PDB entry 8EAT | electron microscopy, 3.10 A resolution | chains c and d of the 15 polymer chains in the assembly

[Chain c]
Name: V-type proton ATPase subunit c''
Source organism: Saccharomyces cerevisiae
UniProt: P23968 (VATO_YEAST); residue numbers follow UniProt; this construct covers 1-213
Sequence (213 residues; each row starts with the number of its first residue):
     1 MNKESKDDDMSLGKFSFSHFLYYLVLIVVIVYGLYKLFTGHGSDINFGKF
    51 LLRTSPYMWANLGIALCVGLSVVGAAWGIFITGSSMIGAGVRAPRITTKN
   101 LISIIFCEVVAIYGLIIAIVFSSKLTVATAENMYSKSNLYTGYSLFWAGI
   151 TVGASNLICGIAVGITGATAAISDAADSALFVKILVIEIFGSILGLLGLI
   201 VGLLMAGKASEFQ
Not modelled in the structure: 1-15
UniProt features mapped onto this chain:
  - site: E108 (Essential for proton translocation)
  - mutagenesis: E108 (E108D: Partial inactivation; E108L/Q/V: Inactivation)

[Chain d]
Name: V-type proton ATPase subunit d
Source organism: Saccharomyces cerevisiae
UniProt: P32366 (VA0D_YEAST); numbering as in UniProt (aligned over 1-345)
Sequence (345 residues; row label = number of the first residue in the row):
     1 MEGVYFNIDNGFIEGVVRGYRNGLLSNNQYINLTQCDTLEDLKLQLSSTD
    51 YGNFLSSVSSESLTTSLIQEYASSKLYHEFNYIRDQSSGSTRKFMDYITY
   101 GYMIDNVALMITGTIHDRDKGEILQRCHPLGWFDTLPTLSVATDLESLYE
   151 TVLVDTPLAPYFKNCFDTAEELDDMNIEIIRNKLYKAYLEDFYNFVTEEI
   201 PEPAKECMQTLLGFEADRRSINIALNSLQSSDIDPDLKSDLLPNIGKLYP
   251 LATFHLAQAQDFEGVRAALANVYEYRGFLETGNLEDHFYQLEMELCRDAF
   301 TQQFAISTVWAWMKSKEQEVRNITWIAECIAQNQRERINNYISVY
Not modelled in the structure: 164-170
UniProt features mapped onto this chain:
  - modified residue: M1 (N-acetylmethionine)

[Chain c / chain d interface]
Pairs across the interface (32; chain c residue first):
  W77(c) with V4(d), hydrogen bond (side chain-backbone); Y5(d), hydrophobic
  F80(c) with I8(d), hydrophobic
  I81(c) with G3(d); V4(d); N7(d), hydrogen bond (backbone-side chain)
  S84(c) with N7(d), hydrogen bond; G11(d)
  S85(c) with N7(d), hydrogen bond
  I87(c) with F12(d), hydrophobic
  G88(c) with F12(d); G15(d); V16(d), hydrogen bond (backbone-backbone)
  A89(c) with G15(d)
  V91(c) with F12(d), hydrophobic
  R92(c) with G19(d), hydrogen bond (side chain-backbone); N22(d); G23(d); D50(d), salt bridge
  I161(c) with V4(d), hydrophobic
  I165(c) with M1(d), hydrophobic; G3(d); V4(d); F304(d), hydrophobic
  A168(c) with F304(d), hydrophobic
  T169(c) with Q303(d); F304(d)
  I172(c) with G15(d); R18(d); Q303(d)
  A175(c) with N22(d)
  A176(c) with N22(d)

[Overview]
Chain c and chain d each contribute 17 residues to their interface; the contacts include 6 hydrogen bonds and
1 salt bridge. Polar contacts include R92(c)-D50(d), W77(c)-V4(d) and I81(c)-N7(d). Curated annotation
(UniProt) lists one mutagenesis site on chain c.
Chain c is V-type proton ATPase subunit c'' and chain d is V-type proton ATPase subunit d, both from
Saccharomyces cerevisiae; the structure, Yeast VO missing subunits a, e, and f in complex with Vma12-22p, was
determined by electron microscopy, deposited together with 8EAS and 8EAV.
